6H8Q - chains A and G of the 4 polymer chains in the assembly; structure by X-ray diffraction, 3.63 A resolution.

# Chain A
Molecule: Cohesin subunit SCC3
From: Saccharomyces cerevisiae (strain ATCC 204508 / S288c)
UniProtKB: P40541 (SCC3_YEAST); residues 1-1150 here = UniProt positions 1-1150
Sequence (1150 residues; numbered 1 to 1150; the number before each row is that of its first residue):
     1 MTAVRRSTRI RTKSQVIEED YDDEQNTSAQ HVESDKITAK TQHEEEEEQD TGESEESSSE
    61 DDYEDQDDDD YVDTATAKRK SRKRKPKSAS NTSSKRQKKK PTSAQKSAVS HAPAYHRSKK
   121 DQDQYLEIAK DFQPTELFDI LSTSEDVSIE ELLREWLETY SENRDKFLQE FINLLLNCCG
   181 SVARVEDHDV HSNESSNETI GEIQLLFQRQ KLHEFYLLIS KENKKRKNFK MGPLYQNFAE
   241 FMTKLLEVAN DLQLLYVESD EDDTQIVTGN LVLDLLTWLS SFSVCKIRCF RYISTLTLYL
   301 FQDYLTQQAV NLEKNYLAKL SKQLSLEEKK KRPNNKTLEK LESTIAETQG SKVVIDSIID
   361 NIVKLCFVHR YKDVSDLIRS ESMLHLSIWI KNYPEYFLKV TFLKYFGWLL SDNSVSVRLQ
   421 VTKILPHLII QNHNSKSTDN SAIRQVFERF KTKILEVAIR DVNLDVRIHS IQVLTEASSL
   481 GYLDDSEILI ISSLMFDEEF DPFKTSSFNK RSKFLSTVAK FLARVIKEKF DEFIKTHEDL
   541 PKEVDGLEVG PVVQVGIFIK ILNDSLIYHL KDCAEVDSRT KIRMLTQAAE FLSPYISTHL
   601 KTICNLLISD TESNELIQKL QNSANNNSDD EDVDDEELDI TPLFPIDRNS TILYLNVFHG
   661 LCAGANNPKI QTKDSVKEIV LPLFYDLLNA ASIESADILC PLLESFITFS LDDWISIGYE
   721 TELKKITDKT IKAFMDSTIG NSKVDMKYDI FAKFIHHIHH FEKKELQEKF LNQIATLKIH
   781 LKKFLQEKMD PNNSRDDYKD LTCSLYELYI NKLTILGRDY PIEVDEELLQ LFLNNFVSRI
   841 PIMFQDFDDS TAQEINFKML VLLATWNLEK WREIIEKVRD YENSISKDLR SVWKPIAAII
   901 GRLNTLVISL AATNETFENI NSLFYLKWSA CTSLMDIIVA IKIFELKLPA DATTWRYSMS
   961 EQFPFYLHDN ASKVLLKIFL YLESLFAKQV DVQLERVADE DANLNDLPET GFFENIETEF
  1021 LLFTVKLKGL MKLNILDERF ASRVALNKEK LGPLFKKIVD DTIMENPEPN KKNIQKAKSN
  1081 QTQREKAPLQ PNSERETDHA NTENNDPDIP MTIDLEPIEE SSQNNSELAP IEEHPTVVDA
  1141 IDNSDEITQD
Disordered / not traced: 1-134, 258-268, 433-440, 618-644, 883-884, 1062-1150
Swiss-Prot annotation at these positions:
  - modified residue (Phosphoserine): Ser28, Ser628

# Chain G
Molecule: Sister chromatid cohesion protein 1
From: Saccharomyces cerevisiae (strain ATCC 204508 / S288c)
UniProtKB: Q12158 (SCC1_YEAST); numbering as in UniProt (aligned over 301-400)
Sequence (100 residues; each row starts with the number of its first residue):
   301 TDAMTESQPK QTGTRRNSKL LNTKSIQIDE ETENSESIAS SNTYKEERSN NLLTPQPTNF
   361 TTKRLWSEIT ESMSYLPDPI LKNFLSYESL KKRKIHNGRE
Disordered / not traced: 301-356, 387-400
Swiss-Prot annotation at these positions:
  - modified residue: Ser307 (Phosphoserine), Thr354 (Phosphothreonine)
  - mutagenesis: Lys310 (K310R: No effect on acetylation by ECO1), Lys319 (K319R: No effect on acetylation by ECO1), Lys324 (K324R: No effect on acetylation by ECO1)

# Chain A / chain G interface
Contacting residue pairs (26; chain A residue first):
  Gly817(A) - Leu376(G)
  Arg818(A) - Tyr375(G)
  Arg818(A) - Leu376(G)
  Arg818(A) - Pro377(G)
  Asp819(A) - Pro377(G)
  Val861(A) - Tyr375(G)
  Leu862(A) - Tyr375(G)  hydrophobic
  Leu862(A) - Leu376(G)  hydrophobic
  Trp866(A) - Leu376(G)
  Trp866(A) - Pro379(G)  hydrophobic
  Glu869(A) - Lys382(G)  salt bridge
  Arg872(A) - Lys382(G)
  Asp936(A) - Met373(G)
  Asp936(A) - Tyr375(G)  hydrogen bond
  Ile943(A) - Lys382(G)
  Ile943(A) - Asn383(G)
  Ile943(A) - Phe384(G)
  Ile943(A) - Leu385(G)  hydrophobic
  Lys947(A) - Lys382(G)  hydrogen bond (side chain-backbone)
  Glu1017(A) - Thr358(G)
  Thr1018(A) - Glu368(G)  hydrogen bond
  Leu1022(A) - Ser372(G)
  Val1025(A) - Ile369(G)  hydrophobic
  Lys1026(A) - Met373(G)
  Leu1054(A) - Asn359(G)
  Leu1054(A) - Thr361(G)
Interface residues without a listed pair, chain A (25 interface residues in all): His756, His759, Lys858, Thr865, Ala940, Leu1021, Leu1033, Pro1053
Interface residues without a listed pair, chain G (19 interface residues in all): Phe360, Thr362, Leu365, Asp378

# Overview
25 residues of chain A face 19 of chain G across their interface, with 3 hydrogen bonds and 1 salt bridge.
Among the polar pairs are Glu869(A)-Lys382(G), Asp936(A)-Tyr375(G) and Lys947(A)-Lys382(G). UniProt lists 3
mutagenesis sites on chain G.
Chain A is Cohesin subunit SCC3 and chain G is Sister chromatid cohesion protein 1, both from Saccharomyces
cerevisiae (strain ATCC 204508 / S288c); the structure, Structural basis for Scc3-dependent cohesin
recruitment to chromatin, was determined by X-ray diffraction.
